Entry 1DCM (X-ray diffraction, 3.00 A resolution); this record covers chain A.

# Chain A
Name: Transcriptional regulatory protein fixj
From: Sinorhizobium meliloti
Notes: fragment: fixj receiver domain (residues 1-126)
Reference sequence: P10958 (FIXJ_RHIME); numbering as in UniProt (aligned over 1-126)
Chain sequence (126 residues; row label = number of the first residue in the row):
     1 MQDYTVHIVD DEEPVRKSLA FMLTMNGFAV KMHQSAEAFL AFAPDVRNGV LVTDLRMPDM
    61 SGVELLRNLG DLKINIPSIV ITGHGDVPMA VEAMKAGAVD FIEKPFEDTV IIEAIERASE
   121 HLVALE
Disordered / not traced: 1-2, 124-126
Differences from the reference sequence: engineered mutation Gln-2 (Thr in P10958), Leu-125 (Ala in P10958)
Swiss-Prot annotation at these positions:
  - binding site (Mg(2+)): Asp-10, Asp-11, Asp-54, Arg-56
  - modified residue: Asp-54 (4-aspartylphosphate)
From the paper describing this entry:
  - conformationally variable residues (helix shift, order/disorder transition): Glu-13 to Lys-17, Arg-56

# In short
UniProt lists 4 Mg2+-binding residues. From the paper: conformational variability at Glu-13 and Arg-56.
Chain A is Transcriptional regulatory protein fixj (Sinorhizobium meliloti); the structure, Structure of
unphosphorylated fixj-N with an atypical conformer (monomer A), was determined by X-ray diffraction (same
publication as 1DBW and 1DCK).
